PDB entry 7H2B | X-ray diffraction, 1.60 A resolution | chains A and B

# Chain A
Name: Serine protease subunit NS2B
Source organism: Zika virus
Reference sequence: Q32ZE1 (POLG_ZIKV); residues 46-89 here correspond to UniProt positions 1414-1457 (UniProt number = residue number + 1368)
Sequence (46 residues; row label = number of the first residue in the row):
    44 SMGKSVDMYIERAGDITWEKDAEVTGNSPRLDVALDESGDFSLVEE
Unresolved in the structure: 44-49, 89
Differences from the reference sequence: expression tag (44-45)

# Chain B
Name: Serine protease NS3
Source organism: Zika virus
Notes: EC 3.4.21.91, 3.6.1.15, 3.6.4.13
Reference sequence: Q32ZE1 (POLG_ZIKV); residues 11-177 here correspond to UniProt positions 1509-1675 (UniProt number = residue number + 1498)
Sequence (168 residues; numbered 10 to 177; the number before each row is that of its first residue):
    10 MKEVKKGETTDGVYRVMTRRLLGSTQVGVGVMQEGVFHTMWHVTKGAALR
    60 SGEGRLDPYWGDVKQDLVSYCGPWKLDAAWDGLSEVQLLAVPPGERAKNI
   110 QTLPGIFKTKDGDIGAVALDYPAGTSGSPILDKCGRVIGLYGNGVVIKNG
   160 SYVSAITQGKREEETPVE
Unresolved in the structure: 10-15, 172-177
Differences from the reference sequence: initiating methionine (10); conflict K107 (Arg1605 in Q32ZE1)
Swiss-Prot annotation at these positions:
  - active site (Charge relay system): H51, D75, S135
Residues lining bound ligands: A1AJ3 ({(1S,2S)-1-methyl-2-[(3-methyl-1,2,4-thiadiazol-5-yl)amino]cyclopentyl}methanol): K73, Q74, T118, D120, G121, I123

# Chain A / chain B interface
Pairs across the interface (98):
  D50(A) with M26(B); T27(B), hydrogen bond (backbone-side chain); R28(B)
  M51(A) with M26(B); V36(B), hydrophobic; V52(B); T53(B); L58(B), hydrophobic; R59(B), hydrogen bond (backbone-backbone)
  Y52(A) with R24(B); V25(B); M26(B), hydrogen bond (backbone-backbone); R28(B), hydrogen bond; S33(B), hydrogen bond; R59(B)
  I53(A) with Y23(B), hydrophobic; R24(B); M41(B), hydrophobic; F46(B), hydrophobic; R59(B), hydrogen bond (backbone-backbone); S60(B); L65(B), hydrophobic
  E54(A) with Y23(B); R24(B), hydrogen bond (backbone-backbone)
  R55(A) with E17(B); D20(B), hydrogen bond (side chain-backbone); G21(B); V22(B); Y23(B)
  A56(A) with V22(B), hydrogen bond (backbone-backbone); V100(B), hydrophobic; A106(B)
  G57(A) with G21(B); V22(B), hydrogen bond (backbone-backbone)
  D58(A) with L98(B)
  I59(A) with G21(B); V22(B); V40(B), hydrophobic; L98(B), hydrophobic; L140(B), hydrophobic; G144(B); V146(B), hydrophobic
  T60(A) with N108(B), hydrogen bond (backbone-side chain); L140(B)
  W61(A) with E94(B); V95(B); Q96(B); Q110(B); L140(B), hydrophobic; D141(B); K142(B)
  E62(A) with Q96(B), hydrogen bond (backbone-side chain); N108(B)
  A65(A) with Q96(B); N108(B)
  E66(A) with I109(B); Q110(B), hydrogen bond (backbone-backbone)
  V67(A) with E94(B); Q110(B)
  T68(A) with I109(B); Q110(B), hydrogen bond (backbone-backbone); T111(B), hydrogen bond (backbone-side chain); L128(B)
  G69(A) with T111(B); A127(B)
  N70(A) with L112(B); A127(B)
  S71(A) with L112(B), hydrogen bond (side chain-backbone); P113(B); G114(B)
  P72(A) with G114(B); I115(B), hydrogen bond (backbone-backbone); A127(B)
  R73(A) with I115(B); K117(B)
  L74(A) with I115(B), hydrogen bond (backbone-backbone); F116(B); K117(B), hydrogen bond (backbone-backbone); I156(B), hydrophobic
  D75(A) with K117(B)
  V76(A) with F116(B), hydrophobic; K117(B), hydrogen bond (backbone-backbone); T118(B)
  L78(A) with K73(B)
  D79(A) with K73(B)
  E80(A) with K73(B)
  S81(A) with V72(B)
  G82(A) with V72(B); K73(B); N152(B), hydrogen bond (backbone-side chain)
  F84(A) with F116(B), hydrophobic; N152(B); G153(B); V154(B); A164(B), hydrophobic
  S85(A) with V154(B)
  L86(A) with V154(B), hydrophobic; V155(B)
Interface residues without a listed pair, chain B (57 interface residues in all): T19, A57, P138, V162

# Overview
33 residues of chain A and 57 residues of chain B are in contact; the contacts include 21 hydrogen bonds.
Polar contacts include D50(A)-T27(B), Y52(A)-R28(B) and Y52(A)-S33(B). Bound to chain B: compound A1AJ3.
UniProt lists 3 active-site residues on chain B.
Chain A is Serine protease subunit NS2B and chain B is Serine protease NS3, both from Zika virus; the
structure, PanDDA analysis group deposition -- Crystal Structure of ZIKV NS2B-NS3 protease in complex with
Z1272517105, was determined by X-ray diffraction.
